PDB entry 6THN | electron microscopy, 2.60 A resolution | chains 3 and 4 of the 5 polymer chains in the assembly

Chain 3:
Molecule: Genome polyprotein
From: Bovine enterovirus (strain VG-5-27)
Notes: EC 3.4.22.29, 3.6.1.15, 3.4.22.28, 2.7.7.48
Reference sequence: P12915 (POLG_BOVEV); residues 1-242 here correspond to UniProt positions 318-559 (UniProt number = residue number + 317)
Amino-acid sequence (242 residues; numbered 1 to 242; the number before each row is that of its first residue):
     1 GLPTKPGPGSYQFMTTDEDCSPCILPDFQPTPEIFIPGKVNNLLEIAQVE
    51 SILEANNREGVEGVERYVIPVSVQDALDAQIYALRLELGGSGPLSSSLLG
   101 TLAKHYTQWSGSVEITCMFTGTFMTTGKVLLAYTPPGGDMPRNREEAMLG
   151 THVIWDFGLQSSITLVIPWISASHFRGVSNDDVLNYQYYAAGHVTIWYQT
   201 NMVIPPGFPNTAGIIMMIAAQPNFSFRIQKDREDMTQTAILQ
Differences from the reference sequence: conflict Pro32 (Leu349 in P12915), Ile154 (Val471 in P12915)
UniProt features mapped onto this chain:
  - region: Ile240 to Gln242 (Amphipathic alpha-helix)

Chain 4:
Molecule: Genome polyprotein
From: Bovine enterovirus (strain VG-5-27)
Notes: EC 3.4.22.29, 3.6.1.15, 3.4.22.28, 2.7.7.48
Reference sequence: P12915 (POLG_BOVEV); the author numbering skips numbers that UniProt does not, so the offset changes along the chain: 2-4 = UniProt 18-20; 21-69 = UniProt 21-69
Amino-acid sequence (52 residues; numbered 2 to 69; 16 numbers in that range are skipped by the numbering (no residue carries them; nothing is unmodelled there); the number before each row is that of its first residue):
     2 GAQ
    21 GGSTINYNNINYYSHAASAAQNKQDFTQDPSKFTQPIADVIKETAVPLK
Differences from the reference sequence: conflict Gly2 (Tyr18 in P12915), Gln4 (Thr20 in P12915)
UniProt features mapped onto this chain:
  - site: Lys69 (Cleavage)

How chain 3 and chain 4 interact:
Contacting residue pairs (40):
  Asp17(3) - Gln41(4)  hydrogen bond (backbone-side chain)
  Glu18(3) - Tyr27(4)
  Glu18(3) - Ala40(4)
  Glu18(3) - Gln41(4)
  Glu18(3) - Lys43(4)  salt bridge
  Asp19(3) - Ala40(4)
  Cys20(3) - Ile30(4)
  Cys20(3) - Asn31(4)
  Cys20(3) - Tyr32(4)  hydrogen bond (side chain-backbone)
  Cys20(3) - Tyr33(4)  hydrophobic
  Cys20(3) - Ser38(4)
  Cys20(3) - Ala40(4)
  Ser21(3) - Tyr33(4)
  Ser21(3) - Ser38(4)  hydrogen bond (backbone-side chain)
  Pro22(3) - Tyr33(4)
  Pro22(3) - Ser38(4)
  Cys23(3) - His35(4)
  Cys23(3) - Ser38(4)  hydrogen bond (backbone-side chain)
  Leu25(3) - His35(4)
  Pro26(3) - Ser34(4)
  Pro26(3) - His35(4)
  Phe28(3) - His35(4)  hydrogen bond (backbone-side chain)
  Gly38(3) - Lys52(4)
  Gly38(3) - Phe53(4)
  Lys39(3) - Lys52(4)  hydrogen bond (backbone-side chain)
  Lys39(3) - Phe53(4)
  Val40(3) - Phe53(4)  hydrophobic
  Asn41(3) - Phe46(4)
  Asn41(3) - Thr47(4)
  Asn42(3) - Gln48(4)  hydrogen bond
  Glu45(3) - Gln48(4)
  Glu45(3) - Asp49(4)  hydrogen bond (side chain-backbone)
  Gln48(3) - Thr54(4)
  Val49(3) - Phe53(4)  hydrophobic
  Leu159(3) - Leu68(4)
  Leu159(3) - Lys69(4)
  Gln160(3) - Val66(4)
  Gln160(3) - Pro67(4)
  Gln160(3) - Leu68(4)  hydrogen bond (side chain-backbone)
  Gln160(3) - Lys69(4)
Also at the interface, not in a pair above, chain 3 (22 interface residues in all): Thr16, Asp27
Also at the interface, not in a pair above, chain 4 (25 interface residues in all): Ala37, Ala39, Pro50

Summary:
22 residues of chain 3 and 25 residues of chain 4 are in contact, with 9 hydrogen bonds and 1 salt bridge.
Polar contacts include Glu18(3)-Lys43(4), Asp17(3)-Gln41(4) and Cys20(3)-Tyr32(4).
Here chain 3 is Genome polyprotein and chain 4 is Genome polyprotein, both from Bovine enterovirus (strain
VG-5-27). Entry 6THN (Multiple Genomic RNA-Coat Protein Contacts Play Vital Roles in the Assembly of
Infectious Enterovirus-E symmetry expansion+2fold ...) was determined by electron microscopy together with
6THD from the same study.
